3RKO - chains L and N of the 6 polymer chains in the assembly; structure by X-ray diffraction, 3.00 A resolution.

== Chain L ==
Molecule: NADH-quinone oxidoreductase subunit L
From: Escherichia coli
Notes: EC 1.6.5.3
UniProtKB: C6E9S4 (C6E9S4_ECOBD); numbering as in UniProt (aligned over 1-613)
Amino-acid sequence (613 residues; each row starts with the number of its first residue):
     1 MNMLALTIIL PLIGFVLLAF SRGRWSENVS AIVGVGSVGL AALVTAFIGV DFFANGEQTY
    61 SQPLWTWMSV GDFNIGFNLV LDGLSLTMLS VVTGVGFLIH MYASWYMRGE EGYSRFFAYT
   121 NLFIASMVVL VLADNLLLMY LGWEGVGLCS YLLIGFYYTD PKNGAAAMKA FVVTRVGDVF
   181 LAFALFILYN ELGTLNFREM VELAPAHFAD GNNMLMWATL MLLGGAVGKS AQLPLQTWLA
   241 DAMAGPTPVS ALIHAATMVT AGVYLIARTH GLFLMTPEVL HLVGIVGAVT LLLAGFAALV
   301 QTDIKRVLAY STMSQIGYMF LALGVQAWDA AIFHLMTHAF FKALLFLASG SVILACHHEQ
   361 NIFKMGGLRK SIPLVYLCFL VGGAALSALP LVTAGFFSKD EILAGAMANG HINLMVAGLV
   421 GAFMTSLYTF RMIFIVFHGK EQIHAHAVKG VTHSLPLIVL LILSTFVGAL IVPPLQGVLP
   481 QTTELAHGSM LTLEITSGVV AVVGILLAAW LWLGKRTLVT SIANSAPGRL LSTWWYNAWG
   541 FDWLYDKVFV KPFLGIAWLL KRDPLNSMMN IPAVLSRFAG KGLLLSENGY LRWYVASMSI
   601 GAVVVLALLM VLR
Disordered / not traced: 613
Residues lining bound ligands:
  - CA7 (7-cyclohexylheptyl 4-O-alpha-D-glucopyranosyl-beta-D-glucopyranoside): Pro161, Ala165, Met168, Val172, Phe549, Val550, Phe553, Leu554
  - eicosane (LFA), molecule 1: Leu12, Phe15, Val16, Phe20
  - eicosane (LFA), molecule 2: Ala19, Arg22, Tyr119, Leu122, Leu148
  - eicosane (LFA), molecule 3: Ser90, Val91, Gly94, Met336, Phe340, Leu463, Ile471
  - eicosane (LFA), molecule 4: Lys169, Val172, Val173, Leu235, Tyr545, Phe549, Val550

== Chain N ==
Molecule: NADH-quinone oxidoreductase subunit N
From: Escherichia coli
Notes: EC 1.6.5.3
UniProtKB: C6E9S6 (C6E9S6_ECOBD); numbering as in UniProt (aligned over 1-485)
Amino-acid sequence (485 residues; numbered 1 to 485; the number before each row is that of its first residue):
     1 MTITPQNLIA LLPLLIVGLT VVVVMLSIAW RRNHFLNATL SVIGLNAALV SLWFVGQAGA
    61 MDVTPLMRVD GFAMLYTGLV LLASLATCTF AYPWLEGYND NKDEFYLLVL IAALGGILLA
   121 NANHLASLFL GIELISLPLF GLVGYAFRQK RSLEASIKYT ILSAAASSFL LFGMALVYAQ
   181 SGDLSFVALG KNLGDGMLNE PLLLAGFGLM IVGLGFKLSL VPFHLWTPDV YQGAPAPVST
   241 FLATASKIAI FGVVMRLFLY APVGDSEAIR VVLAIIAFAS IIFGNLMALS QTNIKRLLGY
   301 SSISHLGYLL VALIALQTGE MSMEAVGVYL AGYLFSSLGA FGVVSLMSSP YRGPDADSLF
   361 SYRGLFWHRP ILAAVMTVMM LSLAGIPMTL GFIGKFYVLA VGVQAHLWWL VGAVVVGSAI
   421 GLYYYLRVAV SLYLHAPEQP GRDAPSNWQY SAGGIVVLIS ALLVLVLGVW PQPLISIVRL
   481 AMPLM
Disordered / not traced: 192-198, 440-444
Residues lining bound ligands:
  - eicosane (LFA), molecule 1: Ala38, Thr39, Val42, Ile43, Asn46, Cys88, Thr89, Tyr92, Gln449
  - eicosane (LFA), molecule 2: Gly71, Met74, Leu75, Gly78, Leu79, Leu480, Ala481
  - eicosane (LFA), molecule 3: Trp408, Gly412, Val416

== Chain L / chain N interface ==
Pairs across the interface (48; chain L residue first):
  Ser576(L) with Leu286(N)
  Arg577(L) with Tyr423(N); Arg427(N)
  Gly580(L) with Leu286(N)
  Leu583(L) with Phe283(N), hydrophobic; Met287(N), hydrophobic
  Leu584(L) with Met287(N); Ser290(N); Gln291(N); Tyr300(N)
  Ser586(L) with Leu225(N)
  Glu587(L) with Leu225(N); Pro228(N); Asp229(N); Tyr300(N)
  Gly589(L) with Lys158(N), hydrogen bond (backbone-side chain)
  Leu591(L) with Lys158(N); Ile161(N), hydrophobic; Leu162(N), hydrophobic
  Trp593(L) with Leu225(N)
  Tyr594(L) with Lys158(N); Leu162(N), hydrophobic; Leu225(N), hydrophobic; Trp226(N), hydrophobic; Asp229(N), hydrogen bond
  Val595(L) with Leu162(N), hydrophobic
  Ser597(L) with Pro222(N), hydrogen bond (side chain-backbone); Leu225(N)
  Met598(L) with Leu162(N); Ala165(N), hydrophobic; Ala166(N); Phe216(N), hydrophobic; Phe223(N)
  Gly601(L) with Phe223(N)
  Ala602(L) with Val212(N), hydrophobic; Phe223(N)
  Val605(L) with Gly208(N); Val272(N), hydrophobic
  Leu606(L) with Leu209(N), hydrophobic
  Leu608(L) with Val272(N), hydrophobic; Ile275(N), hydrophobic
  Leu609(L) with Gly208(N); Ala268(N); Ile269(N), hydrophobic; Val272(N), hydrophobic
  Met610(L) with Pro201(N)
  Leu612(L) with Ala268(N), hydrophobic; Val271(N), hydrophobic
Also at the interface, not in a pair above, chain L (24 interface residues in all): Ala579, Tyr590
Also at the interface, not in a pair above, chain N (38 interface residues in all): Ile157, Phe169, Leu204, Ala205, Ile211, His224, Ile276, Leu289, Arg296

== Summary ==
Chain L and chain N form an interface of 24 and 38 residues respectively; the contacts include 3 hydrogen
bonds. Polar contacts include Gly589(L)-Lys158(N), Tyr594(L)-Asp229(N) and Ser597(L)-Pro222(N). Chain L binds
4 copies of eicosane and compound CA7. Chain N binds 3 copies of eicosane.
Chain L is NADH-quinone oxidoreductase subunit L and chain N is NADH-quinone oxidoreductase subunit N, both
from Escherichia coli; the structure, Crystal structure of the membrane domain of respiratory complex I from
E. coli at 3.0 angstrom ..., was determined by X-ray diffraction.
